Entry 5ZGN (X-ray diffraction, 2.24 A resolution); this record covers chains E and H of the 8 polymer chains in the assembly.

Chain E:
Molecule: KacA
Organism: Klebsiella pneumoniae subsp. pneumoniae HS11286
Reference sequence: A0A0H3GLZ1 (A0A0H3GLZ1_KLEPH); residues 2-88 here = UniProt positions 2-88
Sequence (88 residues; row label = number of the first residue in the row):
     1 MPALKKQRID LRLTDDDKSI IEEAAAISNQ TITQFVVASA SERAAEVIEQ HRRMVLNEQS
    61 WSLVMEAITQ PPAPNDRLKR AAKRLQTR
Unresolved in the structure: 1-4, 87-88
Construct notes: initiating methionine (1)
Modified / non-standard residues: Mse-1 (selenomethionine); Mse-54 (selenomethionine; parent Met); Mse-65 (selenomethionine; parent Met)

Chain H:
Molecule: 27-nt DNA strand
Sequence (27 nucleotides; numbered 1 to 27; the number before each row is that of its first residue):
     1 TCATGTACGG TTAATAACCG TACATTT

How chain E and chain H interact:
Contacting residue pairs (8; chain E residue first):
  Arg-8(E) / DC8(H)  base contact
  Arg-8(E) / DG9(H)  hydrogen bond to the base
  Asp-10(E) / DT6(H)  base contact
  Asp-10(E) / DA7(H)  base contact
  Asp-10(E) / DC8(H)  hydrogen bond to the base
  Arg-12(E) / DT4(H)  base contact
  Arg-12(E) / DG5(H)  hydrogen bond to the base
  Arg-12(E) / DT6(H)  hydrogen bond to the base
Other interface residues (no listed pair), chain E (4 interface residues in all): Leu-11

In short:
4 residues of chain E and 6 residues of chain H are in contact; the contacts include 4 hydrogen bonds. Polar
contacts include Arg-8(E)/DG9(H), Asp-10(E)/DC8(H) and Arg-12(E)/DG5(H).
Here chain E is KacA (Klebsiella pneumoniae subsp. pneumoniae HS11286) and chain H is a 27-nt DNA strand.
Entry 5ZGN (The crystal structure of KacTA-DNA complex) was determined by X-ray diffraction.
